PDB entry 3J9Q | electron microscopy, 3.50 A resolution | chains U and e of the 48 polymer chains in the assembly

Chain U (and e):
Molecule: tube
Organism: Pseudomonas aeruginosa
Notes: chain e of this document is another copy of the same molecule, construct and numbering; everything in this record applies to it too
Reference sequence: Q9S573 (Q9S573_PSEAI); numbering as in UniProt (aligned over 1-168)
Chain sequence (168 residues; numbered 1 to 168; the number before each row is that of its first residue):
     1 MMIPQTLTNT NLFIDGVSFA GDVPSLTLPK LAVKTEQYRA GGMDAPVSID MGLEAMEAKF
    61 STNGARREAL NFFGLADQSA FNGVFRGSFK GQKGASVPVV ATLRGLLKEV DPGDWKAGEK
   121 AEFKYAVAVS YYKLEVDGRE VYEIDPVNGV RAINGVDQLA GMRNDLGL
Unresolved in the structure: 1-2

How chain U and chain e interact:
Contacting residue pairs (29):
  P4(U) - Y38(e)  hydrophobic
  P4(U) - I49(e)  hydrophobic
  T6(U) - Y38(e)
  T6(U) - M51(e)
  L7(U) - M51(e)
  T8(U) - D50(e)
  T8(U) - M51(e)
  N9(U) - M162(e)
  N9(U) - L166(e)
  T10(U) - L166(e)
  N11(U) - L166(e)  hydrogen bond (side chain-backbone)
  N11(U) - L168(e)
  F13(U) - L166(e)
  F13(U) - G167(e)
  S18(U) - L168(e)
  A20(U) - L168(e)  hydrophobic
  R86(U) - N164(e)
  R86(U) - D165(e)  hydrogen bond (side chain-backbone)
  R86(U) - L166(e)
  S88(U) - M162(e)
  S88(U) - D165(e)
  K90(U) - D50(e)
  K90(U) - R151(e)
  Q92(U) - V47(e)
  S96(U) - G161(e)  hydrogen bond (side chain-backbone)
  S96(U) - M162(e)
  S96(U) - D165(e)  hydrogen bond
  V97(U) - D165(e)
  P98(U) - D165(e)
Interface residues without a listed pair, chain U (19 interface residues in all): Q5, G87
Interface residues without a listed pair, chain e (14 interface residues in all): M43

In short:
19 residues of chain U face 14 of chain e across their interface; the contacts include 4 hydrogen bonds. Polar
contacts include N11(U)-L166(e), R86(U)-D165(e) and S96(U)-G161(e).
Both chains are tube (Pseudomonas aeruginosa). Entry 3J9Q (Atomic structures of a bactericidal contractile
nanotube in its pre- and post-contraction states) was determined by electron microscopy (same publication as
3J9R).
